6WH9 - chains G and B of the 3 polymer chains in the assembly; structure by X-ray diffraction, 2.75 A resolution.

Chain G:
Protein: KR1
Organism: Saccharopolyspora erythraea
Notes: fragment: module 1
UniProtKB: Q5UNP6 (Q5UNP6_SACER); numbering as in UniProt (aligned over 1448-1928)
Amino-acid sequence (485 residues; numbered 1444 to 1928; the number before each row is that of its first residue):
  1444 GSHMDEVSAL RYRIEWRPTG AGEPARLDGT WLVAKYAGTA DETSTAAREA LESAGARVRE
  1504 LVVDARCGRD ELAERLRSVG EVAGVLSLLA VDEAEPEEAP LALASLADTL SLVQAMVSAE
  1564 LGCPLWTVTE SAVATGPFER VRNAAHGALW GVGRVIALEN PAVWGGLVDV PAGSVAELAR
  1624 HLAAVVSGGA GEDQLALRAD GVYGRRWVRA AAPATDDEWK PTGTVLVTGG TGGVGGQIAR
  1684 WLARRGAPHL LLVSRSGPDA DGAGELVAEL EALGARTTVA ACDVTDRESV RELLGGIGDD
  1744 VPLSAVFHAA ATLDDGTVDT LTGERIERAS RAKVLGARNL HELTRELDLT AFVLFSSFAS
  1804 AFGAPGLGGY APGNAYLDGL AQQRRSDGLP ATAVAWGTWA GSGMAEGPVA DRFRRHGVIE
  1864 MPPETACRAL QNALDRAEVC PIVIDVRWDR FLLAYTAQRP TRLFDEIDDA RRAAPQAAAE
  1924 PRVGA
Disordered / not traced: 1444-1447, 1464-1472, 1656-1661, 1845-1853, 1911-1928
Sequence notes: expression tag (1444-1447)

Chain B:
Protein: 1D10 (Fab heavy chain)
Organism: Homo sapiens
Notes: antibody fragment or engineered binder
Amino-acid sequence (246 residues; each row starts with the number of its first residue):
     1 MAEVQLVQSG AEVKKPGSSV KVSCKASGGT FSSYAISWVR QAPGQGLEWM GWISAYNGNT
    61 NYAQKLQGRV TMTTDTSTST AYMELRSLRS DDTAVYYCAR APNYGDYVAF DIWGQGTTVT
   121 VSSASTKGPS VFPLAPSSKS TSGGTAALGC LVKDYFPEPV TVSWNSGALT SGVHTFPAVL
   181 QSSGLYSLSS VVTVPSSSLG TQTYICNVNH KPSNTKVDKK VEPKSCAAAH HHHHHAADYK
   241 DDDDKA
Disordered / not traced: 1, 227-246
Disulfide bonds: C24-C98, C150-C206

Interface between chain G and chain B:
Pairs across the interface - 25 pairs, chain G then chain B:
  R1512(G) with Y104(B)
  D1704(G) with Q64(B)
  L1756(G) with W52(B), hydrophobic; Y107(B)
  D1757(G) with Y107(B)
  D1758(G) with Y56(B); N57(B), hydrogen bond; Y107(B), hydrogen bond
  G1759(G) with S33(B); Y56(B)
  T1760(G) with S33(B), hydrogen bond; Y56(B)
  T1763(G) with T30(B); S33(B); Y34(B); Y104(B)
  T1765(G) with Y104(B)
  R1768(G) with S33(B), hydrogen bond (side chain-backbone); Y34(B); G105(B), hydrogen bond (side chain-backbone); D106(B); Y107(B)
  R1771(G) with D106(B), salt bridge
  P1808(G) with Y56(B)
  G1809(G) with Y56(B)
Other interface residues (no listed pair), chain B (12 interface residues in all): V108
From the paper, about this interface:
  - pairs named by the authors: S33(B)-R1768(G) (backbone contact)
  - epitope / paratope residues, chain B: S33(B)

Summary:
13 residues of chain G and 12 residues of chain B are in contact; the contacts include 5 hydrogen bonds and 1
salt bridge. Polar contacts include R1771(G)-D106(B), D1758(G)-N57(B) and D1758(G)-Y107(B). The paper
describes a backbone contact between S33(B) and R1768(G). From the paper: the epitope/paratope residue S33(B).
Here chain G is KR1 (Saccharopolyspora erythraea) and chain B is 1D10 (Fab heavy chain) (Homo sapiens). Entry
6WH9 (Ketoreductase from module 1 of the 6-deoxyerythronolide B synthase (KR1) in complex with antibody
fragment (Fab) ...) was determined by X-ray diffraction (same publication as 6W7S).
